Entry 2A18 (X-ray diffraction, 2.28 A resolution); this record covers chains A and B of the 3 polymer chains in the assembly.

[Chain A (and B)]
Protein: Carbon dioxide concentrating mechanism protein ccmK homolog 4
From: Synechocystis sp
Notes: chain B of this document is another copy of the same molecule, construct and numbering; everything in this record applies to it too
UniProtKB: P73407 (CCMK4_SYNY3); residues 2-112 here correspond to UniProt positions 1-111 (UniProt number = residue number - 1)
Chain sequence (125 residues; each row starts with the number of its first residue):
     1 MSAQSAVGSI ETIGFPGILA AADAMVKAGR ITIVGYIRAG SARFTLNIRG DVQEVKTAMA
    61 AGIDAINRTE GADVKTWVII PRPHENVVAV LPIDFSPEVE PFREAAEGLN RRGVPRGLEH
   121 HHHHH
Disordered / not traced: 1-3, 108-125
Construct notes: initiating methionine (1); expression tag (113-125)

[Chain A / chain B interface]
Residue-residue contacts - 59 pairs, chain A then chain B:
  V7(A) - L19(B)  hydrophobic
  S9(A) - F15(B)
  S9(A) - P16(B)
  S9(A) - L19(B)
  E11(A) - G14(B)
  E11(A) - F15(B)  hydrogen bond (side chain-backbone)
  E11(A) - P16(B)
  E11(A) - A42(B)
  I37(A) - F15(B)  hydrophobic
  I37(A) - F44(B)  hydrophobic
  R38(A) - R38(B)  hydrogen bond (backbone-side chain)
  A39(A) - A42(B)  hydrogen bond (backbone-backbone)
  A39(A) - F44(B)  hydrophobic
  G40(A) - R38(B)
  G40(A) - A42(B)
  S41(A) - S41(B)
  R43(A) - G14(B)
  R43(A) - A42(B)
  T45(A) - F15(B)
  N47(A) - F15(B)
  K75(A) - G71(B)
  T76(A) - P16(B)
  T76(A) - E70(B)  hydrogen bond (side chain-backbone)
  T76(A) - G71(B)
  T76(A) - A72(B)
  W77(A) - P16(B)
  W77(A) - T69(B)
  W77(A) - E70(B)  hydrogen bond (backbone-backbone)
  V78(A) - P16(B)
  V78(A) - L19(B)  hydrophobic
  V78(A) - T69(B)
  I80(A) - L19(B)  hydrophobic
  I80(A) - A20(B)  hydrophobic
  I80(A) - D23(B)
  R82(A) - D23(B)
  R82(A) - K27(B)  hydrogen bond (backbone-side chain)
  P83(A) - D23(B)
  H84(A) - D23(B)  hydrogen bond (backbone-side chain)
  H84(A) - V26(B)
  E85(A) - F102(B)
  N86(A) - T32(B)
  N86(A) - I33(B)  hydrogen bond (side chain-backbone)
  N86(A) - V99(B)
  N86(A) - F102(B)
  V87(A) - L19(B)  hydrophobic
  V87(A) - A22(B)
  V87(A) - D23(B)
  V87(A) - V26(B)  hydrophobic
  V87(A) - I33(B)  hydrophobic
  V90(A) - I33(B)
  V90(A) - G35(B)
  V90(A) - Y36(B)
  V90(A) - V99(B)  hydrophobic
  L91(A) - F15(B)  hydrophobic
  L91(A) - L19(B)  hydrophobic
  L91(A) - A22(B)  hydrophobic
  L91(A) - Y36(B)  hydrophobic
  P92(A) - F15(B)
  P92(A) - Y36(B)
Interface residues without a listed pair, chain A (28 interface residues in all): I10, A89, I93
Interface residues without a listed pair, chain B (30 interface residues in all): I13, G17, I18, I31, G40, L46, E98

[Summary]
The interface between chain A and chain B involves 28 residues on one side and 30 on the other; the contacts
include 8 hydrogen bonds. Among the polar pairs are E11(A)-F15(B), R38(A)-R38(B) and T76(A)-E70(B).
Both chains are Carbon dioxide concentrating mechanism protein ccmK homolog 4 (Synechocystis sp). Entry 2A18
(carboxysome shell protein ccmK4, crystal form 2) was determined by X-ray diffraction, deposited together with
2A10 and 2A1B.
